2JAT - chains A and B; structure by X-ray diffraction, 2.60 A resolution.

[Chain A (and B)]
Protein: Deoxyguanosine kinase
From: Mycoplasma mycoides SUBSP. mycoides sc
Notes: EC 2.7.1.113; chain B of this document is another copy of the same molecule, construct and numbering; everything in this record applies to it too
UniProtKB: Q93IG4 (Q93IG4_MYCMS); residue numbers follow UniProt; this construct covers 1-205
Amino-acid sequence (205 residues; row label = number of the first residue in the row):
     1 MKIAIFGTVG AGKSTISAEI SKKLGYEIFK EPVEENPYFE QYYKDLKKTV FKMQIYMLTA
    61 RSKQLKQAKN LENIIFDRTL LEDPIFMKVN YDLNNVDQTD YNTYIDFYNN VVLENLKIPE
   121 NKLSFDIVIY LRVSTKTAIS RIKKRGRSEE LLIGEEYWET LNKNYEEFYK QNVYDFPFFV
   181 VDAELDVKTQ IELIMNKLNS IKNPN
Not modelled in the structure: 68-70, 114-122, 203-205 (chain B: 114-122, 202-205)
Small-molecule neighbours:
  - 2'-deoxycytidine-5'-monophosphate (DCM): Thr-8, Val-9, Gly-10, Lys-13, Val-33, Phe-39, Tyr-42, Tyr-43, Met-53, Gln-54, Met-57, Arg-61, Asp-77, Arg-78, Asp-83, Phe-86, Glu-150, Tyr-157, Trp-158
  - pyrophosphate (POP): Thr-8, Val-9, Gly-10, Ala-11, Gly-12, Lys-13, Ser-14, Thr-15, Asp-77, Arg-141, Arg-145

[Interface between chain A and chain B]
Pairs across the interface - 24 pairs, chain A then chain B:
  Tyr-38(A) with Thr-99(B); Asp-100(B), hydrogen bond; Thr-103(B), hydrogen bond
  Phe-51(A) with Lys-52(B)
  Lys-52(A) with Phe-51(B); Asp-100(B), salt bridge
  Ile-55(A) with Ile-55(B), hydrophobic
  Tyr-56(A) with Thr-103(B)
  Thr-59(A) with Asp-106(B); Phe-107(B); Val-111(B)
  Lys-63(A) with Asp-106(B), salt bridge; Asn-110(B)
  Thr-99(A) with Tyr-38(B)
  Asp-100(A) with Tyr-38(B), hydrogen bond; Lys-52(B), salt bridge
  Thr-103(A) with Tyr-38(B), hydrogen bond; Tyr-56(B)
  Asp-106(A) with Thr-59(B); Lys-63(B), salt bridge
  Phe-107(A) with Thr-59(B); Phe-107(B), hydrophobic
  Asn-110(A) with Lys-63(B)
  Val-111(A) with Thr-59(B)
Interface residues without a listed pair, chain A (17 interface residues in all): Pro-37, Ser-62, Val-112
Interface residues without a listed pair, chain B (17 interface residues in all): Pro-37, Ser-62, Val-112

[Overview]
Chain A and chain B each contribute 17 residues to their interface; the contacts include 4 hydrogen bonds and
4 salt bridges. Polar contacts include Lys-52(A)/Asp-100(B), Lys-63(A)/Asp-106(B) and Tyr-38(A)/Asp-100(B).
Ligands of chain A: pyrophosphate and 2'-deoxycytidine-5'-monophosphate.
Both chains are Deoxyguanosine kinase (Mycoplasma mycoides SUBSP. mycoides sc). Entry 2JAT (Structure of
deoxyadenosine kinase from M.mycoides with products dcmp and a flexible dcdp bound) was determined by X-ray
diffraction (same publication as 2JAQ and 2JAS).
